PDB entry 8SXF | electron microscopy, 3.92 A resolution | chains A and D of the 5 polymer chains in the assembly

== Chain A ==
Name: Probable carboxyl-terminal protease
From: Pseudomonas aeruginosa
Reference sequence: Q9HU50 (Q9HU50_PSEAE); numbering as in UniProt (aligned over 38-436)
Chain sequence (403 residues; each row starts with the number of its first residue):
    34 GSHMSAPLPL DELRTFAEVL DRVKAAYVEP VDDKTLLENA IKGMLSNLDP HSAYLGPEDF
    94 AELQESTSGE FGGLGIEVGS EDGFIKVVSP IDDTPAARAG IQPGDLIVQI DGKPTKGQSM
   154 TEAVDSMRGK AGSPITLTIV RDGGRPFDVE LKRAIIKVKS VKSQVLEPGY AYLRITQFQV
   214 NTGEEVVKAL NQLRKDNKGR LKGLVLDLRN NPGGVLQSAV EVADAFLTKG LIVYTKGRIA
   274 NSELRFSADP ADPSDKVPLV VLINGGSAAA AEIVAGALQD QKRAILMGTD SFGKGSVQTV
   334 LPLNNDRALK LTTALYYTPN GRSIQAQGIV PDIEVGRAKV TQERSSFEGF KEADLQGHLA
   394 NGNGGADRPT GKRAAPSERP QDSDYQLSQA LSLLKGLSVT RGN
Disordered / not traced: 34-37, 376-410
Construct notes: expression tag (34-37); engineered mutation A302 (Ser in Q9HU50)
Reported in the primary citation:
  - mutagenesis - L46A, A50V: unchanged catalytic activity on PA1198
  - mutagenesis - L46K, A50K: abolished catalytic activity on PA1198
  - catalytic residues: K327
  - catalytic residues: H84 (proposed by the authors, not directly observed)
  - mutagenesis - S302A, K327A: abolished catalytic activity
  - mutagenesis - H84A, Q331A: decreased catalytic activity
  - mutagenesis - G246M, F325A: decreased catalytic activity on PA1198
  - mutagenesis - S302A (0.76 +/- 0.16 uM): unchanged binding to TPR repeat-containing protein PA4667
  - catalytic residues: Q331 (citing earlier work)

== Chain D ==
Name: polyA
From: Escherichia coli BL21(DE3)
Chain sequence (6 residues; each row starts with the number of its first residue; X marks 6 residues of unknown identity (built as UNK)):
    64 XXXXXX

== How chain A and chain D interact ==
Chain A residues in contact with chain D, 12 residues: P245, G247, V248, L249, A302, K327, S329, V330, Q331, T332, V333, K343

== In short ==
Chain A and chain D make no direct contact in this assembly. The paper reports catalytic residues K327(A),
H84(A) and Q331(A); L46K and A50K of chain A abolish catalytic activity on PA1198; 10 substitutions were
tested in all.
Here chain A is Probable carboxyl-terminal protease (Pseudomonas aeruginosa) and chain D is polyA (Escherichia
coli BL21(DE3)). Entry 8SXF (The C-terminal protease CtpA-LbcA complex of pseudomonas aeruginosa with the TPR
at the high position) was determined by electron microscopy, deposited together with 8SXE, 8SXG and 8SXH.
